Entry 4AKC (X-ray diffraction, 2.30 A resolution); this record covers chains A and C of the 8 polymer chains in the assembly.

[Chain A (and C)]
Molecule: Agglutinin alpha chain
Organism: Artocarpus integer
Notes: chain C of this document is another copy of the same molecule, construct and numbering; everything in this record applies to it too
Reference sequence: P18670 (LECA_ARTIN); residues 1-133 here = UniProt positions 1-133
Amino-acid sequence (133 residues; numbered 1 to 133; the number before each row is that of its first residue):
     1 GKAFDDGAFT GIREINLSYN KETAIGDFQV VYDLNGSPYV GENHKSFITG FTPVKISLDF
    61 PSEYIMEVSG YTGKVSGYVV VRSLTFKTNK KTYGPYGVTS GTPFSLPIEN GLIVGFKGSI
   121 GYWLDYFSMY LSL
Swiss-Prot annotation at these positions:
  - region: Val68 to Asn89 (IgA-binding)
  - glycosylation: Asn43 (N-linked (GlcNAc...) asparagine)
  - natural variant: Lys45 (K45L; K45T), Met66 (M66D; M66V), Lys74 (N74K: this construct carries the variant)

[How chain A and chain C interact]
Residue-residue contacts - 12 pairs, chain A then chain C:
  Asp6(A) with Asn35(C)
  Gly7(A) with Asn35(C)
  Ala8(A) with Asn35(C), hydrogen bond (backbone-side chain)
  Phe9(A) with Asn35(C)
  Leu34(A) with Phe9(C), hydrophobic; Leu34(C), hydrophobic; Tyr39(C), hydrophobic
  Asn35(A) with Asp6(C), hydrogen bond (side chain-backbone); Gly7(C); Ala8(C), hydrogen bond (side chain-backbone); Phe9(C)
  Tyr39(A) with Leu34(C), hydrophobic

[In short]
The chain A/chain C interface involves 7 residues from each chain, with 3 hydrogen bonds. Polar pairs include
Ala8(A)-Asn35(C) and Asn35(A)-Asp6(C).
Both chains are Agglutinin alpha chain (Artocarpus integer). Entry 4AKC (Structure of Galactose Binding lectin
from Champedak (CGB) with Gal(beta)1,3-GalNac) was determined by X-ray diffraction (same publication as 4AK4,
4AKB and 4AKD).
